PDB entry 8IQK | X-ray diffraction, 2.88 A resolution | chains A and B

== Chain A ==
Molecule: Bcl-2-like protein 1
Source organism: Homo sapiens
Chain sequence (171 residues; row label = number of the first residue in the row; note: 38 numbers in that range are skipped by the numbering (no residue carries them; nothing is unmodelled there)):
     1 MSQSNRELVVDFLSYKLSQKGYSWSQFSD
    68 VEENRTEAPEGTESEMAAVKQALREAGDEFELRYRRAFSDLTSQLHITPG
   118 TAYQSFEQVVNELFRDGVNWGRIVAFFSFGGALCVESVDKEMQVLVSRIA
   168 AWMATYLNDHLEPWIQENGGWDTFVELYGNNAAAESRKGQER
Unresolved in the structure: 68-80, 197-209
Reported in the primary citation:
  - conformationally variable residues (side-chain flip): Tyr-101, Phe-105

== Chain B ==
Molecule: Bcl-2-modifying factor
Source organism: Homo sapiens
Reference sequence: Q96LC9 (BMF_HUMAN); residues 127-151 here = UniProt positions 127-151
Chain sequence (25 residues; row label = number of the first residue in the row):
   127 HQAEVQIARKLQCIADQFHRLHVQQ
Unresolved in the structure: 148-151

== Chain A / chain B interface ==
Residue-residue contacts (35):
  Ala-93(A) with Phe-144(B)
  Glu-96(A) with Phe-144(B)
  Phe-97(A) with Leu-137(B); Ile-140(B), hydrophobic; Ala-141(B)
  Arg-100(A) with Gln-143(B), hydrogen bond (side chain-backbone); Phe-144(B); Arg-146(B)
  Tyr-101(A) with Lys-136(B); Leu-137(B), hydrophobic
  Phe-105(A) with Lys-136(B); Ile-140(B), hydrophobic
  Gln-111(A) with Ile-133(B); Lys-136(B)
  Leu-112(A) with Ile-133(B), hydrophobic
  Ser-122(A) with Glu-130(B), hydrogen bond
  Val-126(A) with Glu-130(B); Ala-134(B); Leu-137(B), hydrophobic
  Glu-129(A) with Ala-134(B); Gln-138(B)
  Leu-130(A) with Ala-134(B); Leu-137(B), hydrophobic; Gln-138(B), hydrogen bond (backbone-side chain)
  Asn-136(A) with Ala-141(B); Asp-142(B); His-145(B)
  Trp-137(A) with His-145(B)
  Gly-138(A) with Ala-141(B); His-145(B)
  Arg-139(A) with Gln-138(B); Ala-141(B); Asp-142(B), salt bridge
  Tyr-195(A) with Phe-144(B), hydrophobic; His-145(B), hydrogen bond
Other interface residues (no listed pair), chain A (24 interface residues in all): Ala-104, Gln-125, Phe-131, Val-141, Ala-142, Phe-146, Leu-194
Other interface residues (no listed pair), chain B (15 interface residues in all): Val-131, Leu-147
Interface features reported in the paper:
  - residue pairs: Arg-100(A)/Gln-143(B) (hydrogen bond), Ser-122(A)/Glu-130(B) (hydrogen bond), Arg-139(A)/Asp-142(B) (salt bridge), Arg-139(A)/Gln-138(B) (hydrogen bond)
  - interface residues, chain A: Tyr-101(A)
  - interface residues, chain B: Ile-133(B), Leu-137(B), Ile-140(B), Phe-144(B)

== Summary ==
The interface between chain A and chain B involves 24 residues on one side and 15 on the other; the contacts
include 4 hydrogen bonds and 1 salt bridge. Polar pairs include Arg-139(A)/Asp-142(B), Arg-100(A)/Gln-143(B)
and Ser-122(A)/Glu-130(B). The authors report hydrogen bonds between Arg-100(A) and Gln-143(B), Ser-122(A) and
Glu-130(B) and Arg-139(A) and Gln-138(B); a salt bridge between Arg-139(A) and Asp-142(B). The paper reports
interface residues Tyr-101(A) and Ile-133(B) among others; conformational variability at Tyr-101(A) and
Phe-105(A).
Here chain A is Bcl-2-like protein 1 and chain B is Bcl-2-modifying factor, both from Homo sapiens. Entry 8IQK
(Structural basis of the specificity and interaction mechanism of Bmf binding to pro-survival proteins) was
determined by X-ray diffraction together with 8IQL and 8IQM from the same study.
